4DV2 - chains A and E of the 21 polymer chains in the assembly; structure by X-ray diffraction, 3.65 A resolution.

[Chain A]
Molecule: 16S rRNA
Organism: Thermus thermophilus
Sequence (1522 nucleotides; each row starts with the number of its first residue; note: 42 numbers in that range are skipped by the numbering (no residue carries them; nothing is unmodelled there); a row labelled like 190A-190L holds insertion residues (190A, then the next letters in order); numbering starts at 0):
     0 UUUGUUGGAG AGUUUGAUCC UGGCUCAGGG UGAACGCUGG CGGCGUGCCU AAGACAUGCA
    60 AGUCGUGCGG G
    73 CCGCGGGGUU UU
    88 ACUCCG
    95 UGGUC
   101 AGCGGCGGAC GGGUGAGUAA CGCGUGGGU
  129A G
   130 ACCUACCCGG AAGAGGGGGA CAACCCGGGG AAACUCGGGC UAAUCCCCCA UGUGGACCCG
   190 C
190A-190L CCCUUGGGGUGU
   191 GUCCAAAGGG CUUU
   216 GCCCGCUUCC GGAUGGGCCC GCGUCCCAUC AGCUAGUUGG UGGGGUAAUG GCCCACCAAG
   276 GCGACGACGG GUAGCCGGUC UGAGAGGAUG GCCGGCCACA GGGGCACUGA GACACGGGCC
   336 CCACUCCUAC GGGAGGCAGC AGUUAGGAAU CUUCCGCAAU GGGCGCAAGC CUGACGGAGC
   396 GACGCCGCUU GGAGGAAGAA GCCCUUCGGG GUGUAAACUC CUGAA
   442 CCCGGGACGA AACCCCCGAC GA
   474 GGGGACUGAC GGUACCGGG
   494 GUAAUAGCGC CGGCCAACUC CGUGCCAGCA GCCGCGGUAA UACGGAGGGC GCGAGCGUUA
   554 CCCGGAUUCA CUGGGCGUAA AGGGCGUGUA GGCGGCCUGG GGCGUCCCAU GUGAAAGACC
   614 ACGGCUCAAC CGUGGGGGAG CGUGGGAUAC GCUCAGGCUA GACGGUGGGA GAGGGUGGUG
   674 GAAUUCCCGG AGUAGCGGUG AAAUGCGCAG AUACCGGGAG GAACGCCGAU GGCGAAGGCA
   734 GCCACCUGGU CCACCCGUGA CGCUGAGGCG CGAAAGCGUG GGGAGCAAAC CGGAUUAGAU
   794 ACCCGGGUAG UCCACGCCCU AAACGAUGCG CGCUAGGUCU CUGGGUCU
   848 CCUGGGGGCC GAAGCUAACG CGUUAAGCGC GCCGCCUGGG GAGUACGGCC GCAAGGCUGA
   908 AACUAAAAGG AAUUGACGGG GGCCCGCACA AGCGGUGGAG CAUGUGGUUU AAUUCGAAGX
   968 AACGCGAAGA ACCUUACCAG GCCUUGACAU GCUAGG
 1003A G
  1004 AACCCGGGUG AAAGCCUGGG GUGCCCC
1030A-1030D GCGA
  1031 GGGGAGCCCU AGCACAGGUG CUGCAUGGCC GUCGUCAGCU CGUGCCGUGA GGUGUUGGGU
  1091 UAAGUCCCGC AACGAGCGCA ACCCCCGCCG UUAGUUGCCA GCGGUUCGGC CGGGCACUCU
  1151 AACGGGACUG CCCGCGAAA
  1171 GCGGGAGGAA GGAGGGGACG ACGUCUGGUC AGCAUGGCCC UUACGGCCUG GGCGACACAC
  1231 GUGCUACAAU GCCCACUACA AAGCGAUGCC ACCCGGCAAC GGGGAGCUAA UCGCAAAAAG
  1291 GUGGGCCCAG UUCGGAUUGG GGUCUGCAAC CCGACCCCAU GAAGCCGGAA UCGCUAGUAA
  1351 UCGCGGAUCA G
 1361A C
  1362 CAUGCCGCGG UGAAUACGUU CCCGGGCCUU GUACACACXG CCXGUXACGC CAUGGGAGCG
  1422 GGCUCUACCC GAAGUCGCCG GG
  1446 AGCCUACGGG
  1459 CAGGCGCCGA GGGUAGGGCC CGUGACUGGG GCGAAGUCGU AACAAGGUAG CUGUACCGGA
  1519 AGGUGCGGCU GGAUCCACUC CUUUCU
Unresolved in the structure: 0-4, 1534-1538
Differences from the reference sequence: engineered mutation A912 (C1535 in M26923.1); conflict C1534 (A2157 in M26923.1), A1535 (C2158 in M26923.1)
Modified / non-standard residues: PSU (pseudouridine-5'-monophosphate) at position 516, 7MG (7N-methyl-8-hydroguanosine-5'-monophosphate) at position 527, M2G (N2-dimethylguanosine-5'-monophosphate) at position 966, 5MC (5-methylcytidine-5'-monophosphate) at position 967, 2MG (2N-methylguanosine-5'-monophosphate) at position 1207, 5MC (5-methylcytidine-5'-monophosphate) at position 1400, 4OC (4n,o2'-methylcytidine-5'-monophosphate) at position 1402, 5MC (5-methylcytidine-5'-monophosphate) at position 1404, 5MC (5-methylcytidine-5'-monophosphate) at position 1407, UR3 (3-methyluridine-5'-monophoshate) at position 1498, MA6 (6N-dimethyladenosine-5'-monophoshate) at position 1518, MA6 (6N-dimethyladenosine-5'-monophoshate) at position 1519, PSU (pseudouridine-5'-monophosphate) at position 1540, PSU (pseudouridine-5'-monophosphate) at position 1541
Bound ions: Mg2+ site 1 near U5 (its only coordinating residue here); Mg2+ site 2: U12, G22; Mg2+ site 3: U12, G21; Mg2+ site 4 near G21 (its only coordinating residue here); Mg2+ site 5: A59, C386, U387; Mg2+ site 6 near G61 (its only coordinating residue here); Mg2+ site 7 near G69 (its only coordinating residue here); Mg2+ site 8 near C89 (its only coordinating residue here); Mg2+ site 9 near U90 (its only coordinating residue here); Mg2+ site 10: G96, U98; Mg2+ site 11 near G107 (its only coordinating residue here); Mg2+ site 12: A109, G331; 97 more Mg2+ sites not listed

[Chain E]
Name: ribosomal protein S5
Organism: Thermus thermophilus
UniProtKB: Q5SHQ5 (RS5_THET8); numbering as in UniProt (aligned over 1-162)
Sequence (162 residues; row label = number of the first residue in the row):
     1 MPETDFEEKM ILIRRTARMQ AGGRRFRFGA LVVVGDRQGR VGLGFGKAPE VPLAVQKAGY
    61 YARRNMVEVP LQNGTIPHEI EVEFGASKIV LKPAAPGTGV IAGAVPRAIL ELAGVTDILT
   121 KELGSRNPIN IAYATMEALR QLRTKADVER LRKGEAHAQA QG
Unresolved in the structure: 1-4, 155-162

[How chain A and chain E interact]
Pairs across the interface - 74 pairs, chain A then chain E:
  U5(A) / Ala-95(E)  base contact
  G6(A) / Ala-94(E)  base contact
  G6(A) / Ala-95(E)  hydrogen bond to the base
  G6(A) / Thr-98(E)  hydrogen bond to the base
  G6(A) / Leu-119(E)  sugar contact
  G7(A) / Lys-92(E)  hydrogen bond to the base
  G7(A) / Ile-101(E)  sugar contact
  G7(A) / Leu-119(E)  sugar contact
  G7(A) / Thr-120(E)  hydrogen bond to the sugar
  A8(A) / Ile-101(E)  sugar contact
  A8(A) / Ala-102(E)  hydrogen bond to the sugar
  A8(A) / Gly-103(E)  sugar contact
  A8(A) / Arg-107(E)  base contact
  A8(A) / Thr-120(E)  sugar contact
  G9(A) / Lys-121(E)  salt bridge to the phosphate
  G9(A) / Glu-122(E)  hydrogen bond to the phosphate
  G9(A) / Arg-126(E)  phosphate contact
  A10(A) / Arg-126(E)  phosphate contact
  G15(A) / Ala-17(E)  base contact
  G15(A) / Met-19(E)  sugar contact
  G15(A) / Arg-24(E)  hydrogen bond to the sugar
  A16(A) / Thr-16(E)  sugar contact
  A16(A) / Ala-17(E)  hydrogen bond to the sugar
  C18(A) / Arg-14(E)  salt bridge to the phosphate
  C18(A) / Asn-127(E)  hydrogen bond to the phosphate
  C19(A) / Ala-86(E)  phosphate contact
  C19(A) / Ser-125(E)  hydrogen bond to the phosphate
  C19(A) / Asn-127(E)  phosphate contact
  C19(A) / Asn-130(E)  phosphate contact
  U20(A) / Ala-86(E)  phosphate contact
  U20(A) / Ser-125(E)  phosphate contact
  A559(A) / Lys-121(E)  salt bridge to the phosphate
  A559(A) / Arg-126(E)  salt bridge to the phosphate
  U560(A) / Leu-123(E)  base contact
  A864(A) / Gly-85(E)  phosphate contact
  U921(A) / Arg-18(E)  sugar contact
  U921(A) / Met-19(E)  hydrogen bond to the sugar
  G922(A) / Met-19(E)  phosphate contact
  G922(A) / Gln-20(E)  sugar contact
  G922(A) / Ala-21(E)  phosphate contact
  A923(A) / Ala-21(E)  phosphate contact
  C1069(A) / Gln-20(E)  phosphate contact
  C1069(A) / Arg-25(E)  hydrogen bond to the sugar
  U1070(A) / Arg-18(E)  salt bridge to the phosphate
  U1070(A) / Gln-20(E)  phosphate contact
  U1070(A) / Arg-25(E)  salt bridge to the phosphate
  G1072(A) / Ala-48(E)  phosphate contact
  G1072(A) / Pro-49(E)  phosphate contact
  G1072(A) / Lys-57(E)  salt bridge to the phosphate
  U1073(A) / Lys-57(E)  salt bridge to the phosphate
  U1073(A) / Tyr-60(E)  phosphate contact
  G1074(A) / Tyr-60(E)  hydrogen bond to the phosphate
  G1074(A) / Tyr-61(E)  hydrogen bond to the phosphate
  G1077(A) / Lys-47(E)  base contact
  U1078(A) / Ile-129(E)  sugar contact
  U1078(A) / Asn-130(E)  hydrogen bond to the sugar
  U1078(A) / Tyr-133(E)  sugar contact
  G1079(A) / Arg-14(E)  hydrogen bond to the phosphate
  G1079(A) / Tyr-133(E)  hydrogen bond to the phosphate
  A1080(A) / Arg-14(E)  salt bridge to the phosphate
  A1080(A) / Thr-16(E)  hydrogen bond to the phosphate
  A1080(A) / Phe-45(E)  phosphate contact
  A1080(A) / Lys-47(E)  salt bridge to the phosphate
  G1081(A) / Thr-16(E)  hydrogen bond to the phosphate
  G1081(A) / Ala-17(E)  phosphate contact
  G1081(A) / Arg-18(E)  phosphate contact
  G1081(A) / Arg-27(E)  phosphate contact
  G1082(A) / Arg-27(E)  salt bridge to the phosphate
  C1192(A) / Arg-25(E)  hydrogen bond to the base
  G1193(A) / Gly-22(E)  sugar contact
  U1194(A) / Gly-22(E)  sugar contact
  C1397(A) / Arg-24(E)  salt bridge to the phosphate
  A1398(A) / Gly-22(E)  base contact
  A1398(A) / Gly-23(E)  base contact
Other interface residues (no listed pair), chain A (37 interface residues in all): U17, G558, C1071, A1396
Other interface residues (no listed pair), chain E (43 interface residues in all): Leu-53, Phe-84, Ser-87

[Summary]
37 residues of chain A face 43 of chain E across their interface; the contacts include 20 hydrogen bonds and
12 salt bridges. Among the polar pairs are G6(A)/Ala-95(E), G6(A)/Thr-98(E) and G7(A)/Lys-92(E). U12(A) and
G22(A) coordinate Mg2+ site 2.
Here chain A is 16S rRNA and chain E is ribosomal protein S5, both from Thermus thermophilus. Entry 4DV2
(Crystal structure of the Thermus thermophilus 30S ribosomal subunit with a 16S rRNA mutation, C912A) was
determined by X-ray diffraction.
